4C21 - chains A and B; structure by X-ray diffraction, 2.55 A resolution.

[Chain A (and B)]
Molecule: L-fucose isomerase
Organism: Streptococcus pneumoniae
Notes: EC 5.3.1.25; chain B of this document is another copy of the same molecule, construct and numbering; everything in this record applies to it too
UniProtKB: Q97N97 (FUCI_STRPN); residues 1-588 here = UniProt positions 1-588
Amino-acid sequence (605 residues; each row starts with the number of its first residue; numbers below 1 keep their minus sign (His-16 is residue -16)):
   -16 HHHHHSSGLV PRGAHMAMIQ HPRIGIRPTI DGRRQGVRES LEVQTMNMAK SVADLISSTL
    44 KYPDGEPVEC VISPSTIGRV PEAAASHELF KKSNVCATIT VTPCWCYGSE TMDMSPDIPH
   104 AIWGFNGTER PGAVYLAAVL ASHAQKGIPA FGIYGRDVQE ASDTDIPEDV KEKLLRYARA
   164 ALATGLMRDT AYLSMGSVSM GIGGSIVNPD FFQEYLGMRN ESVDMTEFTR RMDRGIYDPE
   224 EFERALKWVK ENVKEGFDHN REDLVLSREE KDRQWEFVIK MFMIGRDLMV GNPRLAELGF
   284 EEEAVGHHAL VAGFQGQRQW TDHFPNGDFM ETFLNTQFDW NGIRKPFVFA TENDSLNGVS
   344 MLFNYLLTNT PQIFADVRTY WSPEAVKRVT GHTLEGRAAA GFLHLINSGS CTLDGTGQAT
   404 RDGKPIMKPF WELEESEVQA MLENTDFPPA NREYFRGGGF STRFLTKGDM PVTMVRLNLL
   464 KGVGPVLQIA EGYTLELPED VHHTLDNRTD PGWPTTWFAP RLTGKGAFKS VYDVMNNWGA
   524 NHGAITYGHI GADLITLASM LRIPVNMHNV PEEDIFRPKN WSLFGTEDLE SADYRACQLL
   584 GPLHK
Unresolved in the structure: -16 to 1 (chain B: fully traced)
Sequence notes: expression tag (-16 to 0)
Curated features (UniProtKB/Swiss-Prot):
  - active site (Proton acceptor): Glu335, Asp359
  - binding site (Mn(2+)): Glu335, Asp359, His525

[Chain A / chain B interface]
Contacting residue pairs (48; chain A residue first):
  Gly179(A) - Asp207(B)
  Ser180(A) - Ser180(B)
  Val181(A) - Ser205(B)
  Asp193(A) - Lys464(B)
  Glu197(A) - Lys464(B)  salt bridge
  Ser205(A) - Ser180(B)  hydrogen bond
  Ser205(A) - Val181(B)
  Ser205(A) - Gln302(B)
  Val206(A) - Gln302(B)
  Asp207(A) - Gly179(B)
  Asp207(A) - Asp207(B)
  Asp207(A) - Met208(B)  hydrogen bond (side chain-backbone)
  Asp207(A) - Thr209(B)
  Asp207(A) - Gln298(B)
  Asp207(A) - Gln302(B)  hydrogen bond (backbone-side chain)
  Met208(A) - Asp207(B)  hydrogen bond (backbone-side chain)
  Met208(A) - Thr209(B)
  Thr209(A) - Asp207(B)
  Thr209(A) - Met208(B)
  Thr209(A) - Thr209(B)
  Thr209(A) - Gln302(B)
  Thr209(A) - Trp303(B)
  Thr209(A) - Phe307(B)
  Glu210(A) - Gln302(B)
  Arg213(A) - Asp305(B)  salt bridge
  Arg213(A) - His306(B)
  Asp216(A) - His306(B)  salt bridge
  Arg217(A) - His306(B)  hydrogen bond (side chain-backbone)
  Arg217(A) - Arg439(B)
  Glu285(A) - Arg301(B)  salt bridge
  Gln298(A) - Asp207(B)
  Arg301(A) - Glu285(B)  salt bridge
  Gln302(A) - Ser205(B)
  Gln302(A) - Val206(B)
  Gln302(A) - Asp207(B)  hydrogen bond (side chain-backbone)
  Gln302(A) - Thr209(B)
  Gln302(A) - Glu210(B)
  Gln302(A) - Arg213(B)
  Trp303(A) - Thr209(B)
  Asp305(A) - Arg213(B)
  Asp305(A) - Arg217(B)
  His306(A) - Arg213(B)
  His306(A) - Asp216(B)  salt bridge
  His306(A) - Arg217(B)  hydrogen bond
  Arg439(A) - Arg217(B)
  Lys464(A) - Asp193(B)
  Lys464(A) - Gln196(B)
  Lys464(A) - Glu197(B)  salt bridge
Also at the interface, not in a pair above, chain A (28 interface residues in all): Ile189, Pro192, Gln196, Thr212, Phe307
Also at the interface, not in a pair above, chain B (28 interface residues in all): Ile189, Pro192, Thr212

[Summary]
The chain A/chain B interface involves 28 residues from each chain, with 7 hydrogen bonds and 7 salt bridges.
Polar contacts include Glu197(A)-Lys464(B), Arg213(A)-Asp305(B) and Asp216(A)-His306(B). Curated annotation
(UniProt) lists active-site residues Glu335(A) and Asp359(A) and 3 Mn2+-binding residues on chain A.
Both chains are L-fucose isomerase (Streptococcus pneumoniae). Entry 4C21 (L-Fucose Isomerase In Complex With
Fucitol) was determined by X-ray diffraction together with 4C25, 4C20, 4C22, 4C23 and 4C24 from the same
study.
